PDB entry 4DX6 | X-ray diffraction, 2.90 A resolution | chains A and D of the 5 polymer chains in the assembly

[Chain A]
Name: Acriflavine resistance protein B
Source organism: Escherichia coli
UniProt: P31224 (ACRB_ECOLI); residue numbers follow UniProt; this construct covers 1-1049
Amino-acid sequence (1057 residues; row label = number of the first residue in the row):
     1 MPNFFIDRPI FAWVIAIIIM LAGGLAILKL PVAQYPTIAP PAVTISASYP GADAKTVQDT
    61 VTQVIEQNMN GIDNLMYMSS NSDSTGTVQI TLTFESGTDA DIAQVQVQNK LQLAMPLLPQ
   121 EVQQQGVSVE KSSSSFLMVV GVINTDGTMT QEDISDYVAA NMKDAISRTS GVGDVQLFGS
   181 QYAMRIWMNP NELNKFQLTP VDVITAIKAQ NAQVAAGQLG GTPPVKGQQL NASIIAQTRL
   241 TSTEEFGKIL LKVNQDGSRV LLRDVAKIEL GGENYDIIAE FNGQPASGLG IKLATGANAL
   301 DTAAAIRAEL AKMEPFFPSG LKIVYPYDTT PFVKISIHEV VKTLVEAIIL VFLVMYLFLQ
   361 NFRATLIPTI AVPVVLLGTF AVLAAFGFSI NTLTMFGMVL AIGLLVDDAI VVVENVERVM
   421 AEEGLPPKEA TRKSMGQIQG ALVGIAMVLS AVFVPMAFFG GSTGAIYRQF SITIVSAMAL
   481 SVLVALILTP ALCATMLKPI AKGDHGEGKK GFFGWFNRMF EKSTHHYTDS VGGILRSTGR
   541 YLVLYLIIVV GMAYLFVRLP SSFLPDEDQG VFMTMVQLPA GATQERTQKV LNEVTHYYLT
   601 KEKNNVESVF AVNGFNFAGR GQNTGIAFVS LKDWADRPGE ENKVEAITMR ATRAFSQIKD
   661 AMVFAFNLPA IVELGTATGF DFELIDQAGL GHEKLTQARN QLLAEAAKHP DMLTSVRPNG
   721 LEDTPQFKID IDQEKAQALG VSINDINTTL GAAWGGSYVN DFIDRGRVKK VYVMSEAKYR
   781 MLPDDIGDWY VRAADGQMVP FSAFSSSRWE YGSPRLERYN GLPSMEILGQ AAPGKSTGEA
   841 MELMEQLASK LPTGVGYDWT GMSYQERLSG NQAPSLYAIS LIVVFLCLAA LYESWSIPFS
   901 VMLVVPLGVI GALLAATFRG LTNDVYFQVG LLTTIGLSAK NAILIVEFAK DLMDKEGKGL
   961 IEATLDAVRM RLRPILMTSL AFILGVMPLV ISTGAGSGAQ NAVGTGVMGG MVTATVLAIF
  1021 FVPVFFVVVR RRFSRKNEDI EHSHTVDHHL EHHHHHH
Not modelled in the structure: 1045-1057
Construct notes: conflict N616 (Gly in P31224); expression tag (1050-1057)
Swiss-Prot annotation at these positions:
  - mutagenesis: H526 (H526Y: Partially restores chloramphenicol resistance to an AcrZ G30R mutant)
What the authors report for this chain:
  - conformationally variable residues (loop rearrangement): G614 to Q622

[Chain D]
Name: Darpin
Source organism: Synthetic construct
Notes: antibody fragment or engineered binder
Amino-acid sequence (169 residues; row label = number of the first residue in the row):
     1 MRGSHHHHHH GSDLGKKLLE AARAGRDDEV RILMANGADV NAADVVGWTP LHLAAYWGHL
    61 EIVEVLLKNG ADVNAYDTLG STPLHLAAHF GHLEIVEVLL KNGADVNAKD DNGITPLHLA
   121 ANRGHLEIVE VLLKYGADVN AQDKFGKTAF DISINNGNED LAEILQKLN
Not modelled in the structure: 1-10, 167-169

[How chain A and chain D interact]
Residue-residue contacts (9):
  Q229(A) with V45(D)
  E244(A) with N156(D)
  K248(A) with N155(D); N156(D), hydrogen bond
  R259(A) with N155(D)
  R263(A) with I154(D); N155(D), hydrogen bond (side chain-backbone); N156(D); G157(D)
Also at the interface, not in a pair above, chain A (7 interface residues in all): L230, L261
Also at the interface, not in a pair above, chain D (7 interface residues in all): V46, K147

[In short]
Chain A and chain D each contribute 7 residues to their interface, with 2 hydrogen bonds. Polar pairs include
K248(A)-N156(D) and R263(A)-N155(D). UniProt lists one mutagenesis site on chain A. From the paper:
conformational variability at G614(A).
Here chain A is Acriflavine resistance protein B (Escherichia coli) and chain D is Darpin (Synthetic
construct). Entry 4DX6 (Transport of drugs by the multidrug transporter AcrB involves an access and a deep
binding pocket ...) was determined by X-ray diffraction (same publication as 4DX5 and 4DX7).
